PDB entry 9EX5 | X-ray diffraction, 2.01 A resolution | chains A and E of the 4 polymer chains in the assembly

# Chain A
Molecule: Clathrin heavy chain
From: Saccharomyces cerevisiae S288C
Reference sequence: P22137 (CLH_YEAST); residues 1-369 here = UniProt positions 1-369
Chain sequence (373 residues; row label = number of the first residue in the row; numbers below 1 keep their minus sign (Gly-3 is residue -3)):
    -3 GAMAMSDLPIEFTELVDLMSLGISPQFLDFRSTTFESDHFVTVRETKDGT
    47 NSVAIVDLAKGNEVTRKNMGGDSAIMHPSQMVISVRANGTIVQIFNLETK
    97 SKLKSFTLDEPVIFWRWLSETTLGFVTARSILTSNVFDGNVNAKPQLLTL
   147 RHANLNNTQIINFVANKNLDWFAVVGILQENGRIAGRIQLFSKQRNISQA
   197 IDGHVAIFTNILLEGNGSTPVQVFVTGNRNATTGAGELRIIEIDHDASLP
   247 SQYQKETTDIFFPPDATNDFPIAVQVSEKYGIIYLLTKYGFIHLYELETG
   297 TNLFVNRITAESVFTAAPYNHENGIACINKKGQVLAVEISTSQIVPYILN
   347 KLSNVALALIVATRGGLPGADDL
Disordered / not traced: -3 to 3, 367-369
Differences from the reference sequence: expression tag (-3 to 0)
UniProt features mapped onto this chain:
  - region: Ser308 to Ser336 (WD40-like repeat 7)

# Chain E
Molecule: Epsin-5
Reference sequence: Q03769 (ENT5_YEAST); residues 1-9 here correspond to UniProt positions 290-298 (UniProt number = residue number + 289)
Chain sequence (9 residues; numbered 1 to 9; the number before each row is that of its first residue):
     1 IPDLIDLDD
Disordered / not traced: 1-2, 8-9

# Interface between chain A and chain E
Contacting residue pairs - 18 pairs, chain A then chain E:
  Trp167(A) with Leu4(E), hydrophobic
  Leu186(A) with Ile5(E), hydrophobic
  Ser188(A) with Leu4(E)
  Arg191(A) with Asp3(E); Leu4(E)
  Ile193(A) with Leu4(E)
  Gln195(A) with Asp3(E); Leu4(E), hydrogen bond (side chain-backbone); Ile5(E), hydrogen bond (side chain-backbone); Leu7(E), hydrogen bond (side chain-backbone)
  Ile197(A) with Leu7(E), hydrophobic
  Phe220(A) with Leu7(E), hydrophobic
  Arg235(A) with Leu7(E)
  Ile237(A) with Asp6(E); Leu7(E), hydrophobic
  Glu238(A) with Ile5(E)
  Ile239(A) with Ile5(E), hydrophobic
  Lys251(A) with Asp6(E), salt bridge
Other interface residues (no listed pair), chain A (15 interface residues in all): Phe187, Ser194
Interface features reported in the paper:
  - interface residues, chain A: Gln195(A)

# In short
Chain A and chain E form an interface of 15 and 5 residues respectively, with 3 hydrogen bonds and 1 salt
bridge. Polar contacts include Lys251(A)-Asp6(E), Gln195(A)-Leu4(E) and Gln195(A)-Ile5(E). The paper reports
the interface residue Gln195(A).
Here chain A is Clathrin heavy chain (Saccharomyces cerevisiae S288C) and chain E is Epsin-5. Entry 9EX5
(Crystal structure of Yeast Clathrin Heavy Chain N-terminal domain bound to Epsin-5 peptide (LIDL)) was
determined by X-ray diffraction, deposited together with 9EXF, 9EXG, 9EXT and 9EYT.
